Entry 4NNW (X-ray diffraction, 2.60 A resolution); this record covers chains F and G of the 28 polymer chains in the assembly.

[Chain F]
Name: Probable proteasome subunit alpha type-7
From: Saccharomyces cerevisiae S288c
UniProtKB: P21242 (PSA7_YEAST); residues -3 to 284 here correspond to UniProt positions 1-288 (UniProt number = residue number + 4)
Amino-acid sequence (288 residues; row label = number of the first residue in the row; numbers below 1 keep their minus sign (Met-3 is residue -3)):
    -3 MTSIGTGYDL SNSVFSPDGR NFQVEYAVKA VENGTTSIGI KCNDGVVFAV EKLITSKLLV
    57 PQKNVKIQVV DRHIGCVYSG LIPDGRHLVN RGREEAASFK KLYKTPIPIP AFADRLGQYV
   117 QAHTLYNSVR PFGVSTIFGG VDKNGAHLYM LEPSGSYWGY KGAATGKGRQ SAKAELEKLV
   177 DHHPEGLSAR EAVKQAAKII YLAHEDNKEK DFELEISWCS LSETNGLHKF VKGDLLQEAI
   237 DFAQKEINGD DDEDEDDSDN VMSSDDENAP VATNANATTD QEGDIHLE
Unresolved in the structure: -3 to 1, 245-284

[Chain G]
Name: Proteasome subunit alpha type-1
From: Saccharomyces cerevisiae S288c
UniProtKB: P21243 (PSA1_YEAST); residues -8 to 243 here correspond to UniProt positions 1-252 (UniProt number = residue number + 9)
Amino-acid sequence (252 residues; row label = number of the first residue in the row; numbers below 1 keep their minus sign (Met-8 is residue -8)):
    -8 MSGAAAASAA GYDRHITIFS PEGRLYQVEY AFKATNQTNI NSLAVRGKDC TVVISQKKVP
    52 DKLLDPTTVS YIFCISRTIG MVVNGPIPDA RNAALRAKAE AAEFRYKYGY DMPCDVLAKR
   112 MANLSQIYTQ RAYMRPLGVI LTFVSVDEEL GPSIYKTDPA GYYVGYKATA TGPKQQEITT
   172 NLENHFKKSK IDHINEESWE KVVEFAITHM IDALGTEFSK NDLEVGVATK DKFFTLSAEN
   232 IEERLVAIAE QD
Unresolved in the structure: -8 to 1, 243
Metal / ion sites: Mg2+: Thr8, Tyr119, Arg122, Met125

[Interface between chain F and chain G]
Pairs across the interface - 61 pairs, chain F then chain G:
  Thr2(F) - His6(G)  hydrogen bond (backbone-side chain)
  Gly3(F) - His6(G)
  Tyr4(F) - Arg5(G)
  Tyr4(F) - His6(G)
  Tyr4(F) - Tyr21(G)
  Ser9(F) - Arg126(G)
  Val10(F) - His6(G)
  Val10(F) - Gln18(G)
  Phe11(F) - Gln18(G)  hydrogen bond (backbone-side chain)
  Phe11(F) - Tyr21(G)
  Phe11(F) - Ala22(G)  hydrophobic
  Phe11(F) - Ala25(G)  hydrophobic
  Phe11(F) - Arg126(G)
  Phe11(F) - Pro127(G)
  Ser12(F) - Tyr21(G)
  Pro13(F) - Tyr21(G)  hydrophobic
  Pro13(F) - Lys24(G)  hydrogen bond (backbone-side chain)
  Gly15(F) - Tyr21(G)
  Gly15(F) - Ala25(G)
  Lys37(F) - Asp56(G)  salt bridge
  Asp110(F) - Arg82(G)
  Gln114(F) - Arg82(G)  hydrogen bond (side chain-backbone)
  Gln114(F) - Asn83(G)
  Gln114(F) - Leu86(G)
  Gln117(F) - Pro79(G)
  Gln117(F) - Asp80(G)
  Gln117(F) - Asn83(G)  hydrogen bond
  Gln117(F) - Arg126(G)
  Thr120(F) - Arg126(G)  hydrogen bond (backbone-side chain)
  Leu121(F) - Tyr124(G)
  Leu121(F) - Arg126(G)
  Leu121(F) - Leu128(G)  hydrophobic
  Tyr122(F) - Tyr124(G)
  Tyr122(F) - Met125(G)  hydrophobic
  Ser150(F) - Pro79(G)
  Gly151(F) - Pro79(G)
  Ser152(F) - Ile78(G)
  Ser152(F) - Pro79(G)
  Tyr153(F) - Arg82(G)  hydrogen bond (backbone-side chain)
  Trp154(F) - Leu55(G)  hydrophobic
  Trp154(F) - Thr59(G)
  Trp154(F) - Val60(G)  hydrophobic
  Trp154(F) - Tyr62(G)
  Trp154(F) - Ile78(G)  hydrophobic
  Trp154(F) - Arg82(G)
  Gly155(F) - Leu55(G)
  Gly155(F) - Asp56(G)  hydrogen bond (backbone-backbone)
  Gly155(F) - Thr59(G)  hydrogen bond (backbone-side chain)
  Tyr156(F) - Leu54(G)
  Tyr156(F) - Leu55(G)
  Tyr156(F) - Asp56(G)
  Lys157(F) - Lys53(G)
  Lys157(F) - Leu54(G)  hydrogen bond (backbone-backbone)
  Lys157(F) - Leu55(G)
  Gly158(F) - Leu54(G)
  Lys169(F) - Leu54(G)
  Leu172(F) - Leu54(G)
  Glu173(F) - Lys53(G)  salt bridge
  Glu173(F) - Leu54(G)
  Val176(F) - Leu54(G)  hydrophobic
  Asp177(F) - Lys53(G)  salt bridge
Also at the interface, not in a pair above, chain F (32 interface residues in all): Asp14, Tyr145
Also at the interface, not in a pair above, chain G (29 interface residues in all): Asp52, Pro57, Ser61, Gly129

[In short]
Chain F and chain G form an interface of 32 and 29 residues respectively; the contacts include 10 hydrogen
bonds and 3 salt bridges. Polar pairs include Lys37(F)-Asp56(G), Glu173(F)-Lys53(G) and Asp177(F)-Lys53(G).
Thr8(G), Tyr119(G), Arg122(G) and Met125(G) form the Mg2+ site.
Chain F is Probable proteasome subunit alpha type-7 and chain G is Proteasome subunit alpha type-1, both from
Saccharomyces cerevisiae S288c; the structure, yCP in complex with Z-Leu-Leu-Leu-ketoaldehyde, was determined
by X-ray diffraction together with 4NNN, 4NO1, 4NO6, 4NO8 and 4NO9 from the same study.
